7SI3 - chain A; structure by electron microscopy, 3.19 A resolution.

Chain A:
Protein: P-type Cu(+) transporter
Organism: Xenopus tropicalis
Notes: EC 7.2.2.8
UniProt: A0A6I8R0A5 (A0A6I8R0A5_XENTR); residue numbers follow UniProt; this construct covers 1-1467
Amino-acid sequence (1467 residues; row label = number of the first residue in the row):
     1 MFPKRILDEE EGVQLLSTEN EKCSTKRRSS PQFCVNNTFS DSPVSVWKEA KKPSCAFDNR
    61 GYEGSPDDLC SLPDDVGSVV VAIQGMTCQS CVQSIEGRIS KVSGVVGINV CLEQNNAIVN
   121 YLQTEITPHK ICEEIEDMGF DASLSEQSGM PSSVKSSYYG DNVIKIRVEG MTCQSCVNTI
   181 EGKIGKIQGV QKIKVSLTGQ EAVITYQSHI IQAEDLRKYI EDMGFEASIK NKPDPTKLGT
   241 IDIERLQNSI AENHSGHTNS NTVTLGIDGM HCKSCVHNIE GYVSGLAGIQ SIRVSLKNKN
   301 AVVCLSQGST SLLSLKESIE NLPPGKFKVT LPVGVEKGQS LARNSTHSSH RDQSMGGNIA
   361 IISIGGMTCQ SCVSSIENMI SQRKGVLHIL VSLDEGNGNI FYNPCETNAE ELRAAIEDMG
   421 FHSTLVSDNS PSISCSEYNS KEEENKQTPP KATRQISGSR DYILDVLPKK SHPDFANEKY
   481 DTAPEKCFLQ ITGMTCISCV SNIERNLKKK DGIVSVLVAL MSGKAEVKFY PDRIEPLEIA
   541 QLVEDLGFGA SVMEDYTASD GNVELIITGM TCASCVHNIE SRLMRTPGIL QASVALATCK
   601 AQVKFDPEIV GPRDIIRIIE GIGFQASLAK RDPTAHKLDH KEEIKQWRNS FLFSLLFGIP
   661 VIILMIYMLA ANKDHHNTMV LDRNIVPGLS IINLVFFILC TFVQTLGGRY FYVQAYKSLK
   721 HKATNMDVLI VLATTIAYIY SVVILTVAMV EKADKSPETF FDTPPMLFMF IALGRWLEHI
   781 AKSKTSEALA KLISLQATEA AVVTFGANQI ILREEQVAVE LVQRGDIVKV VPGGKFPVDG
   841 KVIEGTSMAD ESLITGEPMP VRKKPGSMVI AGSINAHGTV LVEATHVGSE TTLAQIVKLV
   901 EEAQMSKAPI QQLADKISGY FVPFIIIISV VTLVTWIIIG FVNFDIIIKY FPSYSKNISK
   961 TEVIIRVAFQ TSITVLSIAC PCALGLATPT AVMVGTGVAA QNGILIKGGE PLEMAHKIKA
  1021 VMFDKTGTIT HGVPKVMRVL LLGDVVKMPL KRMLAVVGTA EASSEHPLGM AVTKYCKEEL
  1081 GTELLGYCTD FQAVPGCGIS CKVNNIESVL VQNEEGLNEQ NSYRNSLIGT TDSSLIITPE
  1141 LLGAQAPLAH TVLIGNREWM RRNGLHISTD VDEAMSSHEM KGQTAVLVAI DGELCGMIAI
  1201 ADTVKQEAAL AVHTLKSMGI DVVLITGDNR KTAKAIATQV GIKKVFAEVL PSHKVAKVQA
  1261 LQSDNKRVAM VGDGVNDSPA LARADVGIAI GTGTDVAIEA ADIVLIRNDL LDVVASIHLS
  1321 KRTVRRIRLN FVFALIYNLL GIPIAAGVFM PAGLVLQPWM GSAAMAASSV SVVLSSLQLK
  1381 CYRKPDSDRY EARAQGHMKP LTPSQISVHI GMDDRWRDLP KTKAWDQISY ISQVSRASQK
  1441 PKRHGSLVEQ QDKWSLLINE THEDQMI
Not modelled in the structure: 1-482, 555-560, 630-639, 672-677, 1043-1045, 1113-1149, 1418-1467
Differences from the reference sequence: conflict His271 (Arg in A0A6I8R0A5), Ile359 (Met in A0A6I8R0A5), Ile497 (Ala in A0A6I8R0A5)
Cystine bridges: Cys496-Cys499
Metal / ion sites: Mg2+: Asp1024, Thr1026, Asp1273
Ligand contacts: tetrafluoroaluminate (ALF): Thr855, Gly856, Glu857, Asp1024, Lys1025, Thr1026, Thr1226, Gly1227, Lys1254, Asp1273, Gly1274, Asn1276, Asp1277
From the paper describing this entry:
  - contacts within the chain: Arg613-Asp826 (salt bridge), Asp727-Arg775, Arg775-Glu778, Arg775-Asp915
  - mutagenesis - K1384*: abolished catalytic activity
  - mutagenesis - L520A/M521A, R613E, K1384E: decreased catalytic activity

In short:
Chain A binds tetrafluoroaluminate. Asp1024, Thr1026 and Asp1273 form the Mg2+ site. From the paper:
L520A/M521A, R613E and K1384E reduce catalytic activity; contacts within the chain involving Arg613, Asp826
and Arg775 among others.
Chain A is P-type Cu(+) transporter (Xenopus tropicalis); the structure, Consensus structure of ATP7B, was
determined by electron microscopy together with 7SI6 and 7SI7 from the same study.
